Entry 9NXG (X-ray diffraction, 1.32 A resolution); this record covers chain A.

Chain A:
Molecule: Glycoside hydrolase family 43
Organism: Acetivibrio thermocellus DSM 1313
UniProtKB: A3DHB3 (A3DHB3_ACET2); residues 2-492 here correspond to UniProt positions 21-511 (UniProt number = residue number + 19)
Amino-acid sequence (500 residues; numbered 1 to 500; the number before each row is that of its first residue):
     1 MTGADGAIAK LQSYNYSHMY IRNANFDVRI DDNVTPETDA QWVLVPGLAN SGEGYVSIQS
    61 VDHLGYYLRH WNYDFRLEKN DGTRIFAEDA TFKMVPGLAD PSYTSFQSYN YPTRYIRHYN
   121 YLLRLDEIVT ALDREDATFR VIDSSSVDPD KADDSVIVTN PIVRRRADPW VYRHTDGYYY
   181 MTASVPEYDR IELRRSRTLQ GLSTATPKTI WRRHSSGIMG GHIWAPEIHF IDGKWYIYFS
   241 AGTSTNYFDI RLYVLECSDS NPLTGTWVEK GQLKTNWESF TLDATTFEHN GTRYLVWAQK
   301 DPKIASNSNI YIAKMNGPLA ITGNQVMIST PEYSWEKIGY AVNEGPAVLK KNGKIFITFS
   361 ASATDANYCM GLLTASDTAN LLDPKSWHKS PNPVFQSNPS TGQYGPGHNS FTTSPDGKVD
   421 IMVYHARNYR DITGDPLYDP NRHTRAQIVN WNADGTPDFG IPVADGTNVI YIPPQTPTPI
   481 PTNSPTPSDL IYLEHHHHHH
Not modelled in the structure: 1-5, 478-500
Construct notes: initiating methionine (1); expression tag (493-500)
Bound ions: Mg2+ site 1: Asp27, Asp74, Phe75; Mg2+ site 2: Glu227, His408
Reported in the primary citation:
  - mutagenesis - D168A, D283A, E344A: abolished catalytic activity on pNPAra
  - mutagenesis - H408A: increased catalytic activity

In short:
Asp27, Asp74 and Phe75 coordinate Mg2+ site 1. Glu227 and His408 coordinate Mg2+ site 2. The paper reports
that D168A, D283A and E344A abolish catalytic activity on pNPAra; H408A increases catalytic activity.
Chain A is Glycoside hydrolase family 43 (Acetivibrio thermocellus DSM 1313); the structure, An
alpha-l-arabinofuranosidase (AtAbf43C) from Acetivibrio thermocellus DSM1313, was determined by X-ray
diffraction (same publication as 9NXH, 9NXI and 9NXJ).
